PDB entry 3S5A | X-ray diffraction, 1.70 A resolution | chains A and C of the 3 polymer chains in the assembly

# Chain A
Name: Alpha-ketoglutarate-dependent dioxygenase alkB homolog 2
Organism: Homo sapiens
Notes: EC 1.14.11.-; fragment: dioxygenase domain
Reference sequence: Q6NS38 (ALKB2_HUMAN); residues 56-258 here = UniProt positions 56-258
Chain sequence (204 residues; each row starts with the number of its first residue):
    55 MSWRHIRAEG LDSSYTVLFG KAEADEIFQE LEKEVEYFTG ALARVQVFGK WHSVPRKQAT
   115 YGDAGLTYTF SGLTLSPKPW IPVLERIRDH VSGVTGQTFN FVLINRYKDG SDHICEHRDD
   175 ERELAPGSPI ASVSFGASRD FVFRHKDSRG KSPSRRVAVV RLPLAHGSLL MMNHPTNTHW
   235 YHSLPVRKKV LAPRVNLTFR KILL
Construct notes: expression tag (55); engineered mutation Ser67 (Cys in Q6NS38), Ser165 (Cys in Q6NS38), Cys169 (Gly in Q6NS38), Ser192 (Cys in Q6NS38)
Ion coordination: Mn2+: His171, Asp173, His236 (together with 2-oxoglutaric acid)
Residues lining bound ligands: 2-oxoglutaric acid (AKG): Leu157, Asn159, Tyr161, Ile168, His171, Asp173, Ser186, Phe195, Leu218, His236, Leu238, Arg248, Asn250, Thr252, Arg254
Reported in the primary citation:
  - mutagenesis - V101G/F102A: abolished catalytic activity
  - mutagenesis - V101A, F102A: decreased catalytic activity on 1-meA
  - mutagenesis - V101A, F102A: decreased catalytic activity on 3-meC

# Chain C
Molecule: 14-nt DNA strand
Sequence (14 nucleotides; row label = number of the first residue in the row):
   271 TCGACAGTGA GACA

# Interface between chain A and chain C
Contacting residue pairs (15; chain A residue first):
  Gln100(A) with DG279(C), base contact; DA280(C), phosphate contact; DG281(C), phosphate contact
  Val101(A) with DG279(C), base contact
  Phe102(A) with DT278(C), stacking on the base; DG279(C), stacking on the base
  Gly103(A) with DG279(C), sugar contact; DA280(C), sugar contact
  Arg176(A) with DC283(C), salt bridge to the phosphate; DA284(C), salt bridge to the phosphate
  Lys205(A) with DA276(C), phosphate contact; DG277(C), salt bridge to the phosphate
  Arg241(A) with DG273(C), phosphate contact
  Lys242(A) with DC272(C), phosphate contact; DG273(C), hydrogen bond to the phosphate
Other interface residues (no listed pair), chain A (10 interface residues in all): Gly204, Val240
Other interface residues (no listed pair), chain C (11 interface residues in all): DA274

# Overview
10 residues of chain A face 11 of chain C across their interface; the contacts include 1 hydrogen bond, 3 salt
bridges and 2 aromatic stacking contacts. Polar pairs include Lys242(A)-DG273(C), Arg176(A)-DC283(C) and
Arg176(A)-DA284(C). From the paper: V101A and F102A of chain A reduce catalytic activity on 1-meA; V101A and
F102A of chain A reduce catalytic activity on 3-meC.
Here chain A is Alpha-ketoglutarate-dependent dioxygenase alkB homolog 2 (Homo sapiens) and chain C is a 14-nt
DNA strand. Entry 3S5A (ABH2 cross-linked to undamaged dsDNA-2 with cofactors) was determined by X-ray
diffraction together with 3RZG, 3RZH, 3RZJ, 3RZK, 3RZL, 3RZM and 3S57 from the same study.
